PDB entry 5O32 | X-ray diffraction, 4.21 A resolution (low resolution: residue-level contacts below are approximate; hydrogen-bond / salt-bridge calls are withheld) | chains C and I of the 10 polymer chains in the assembly

Chain C:
Name: Complement factor H
From: Homo sapiens
Reference sequence: P08603 (CFAH_HUMAN); residue numbers follow UniProt; this construct covers 19-264, 1107-1230
Amino-acid sequence (383 residues; row label = number of the first residue in the row; note: 829 numbers in that range are skipped by the numbering (no residue carries them; nothing is unmodelled there)):
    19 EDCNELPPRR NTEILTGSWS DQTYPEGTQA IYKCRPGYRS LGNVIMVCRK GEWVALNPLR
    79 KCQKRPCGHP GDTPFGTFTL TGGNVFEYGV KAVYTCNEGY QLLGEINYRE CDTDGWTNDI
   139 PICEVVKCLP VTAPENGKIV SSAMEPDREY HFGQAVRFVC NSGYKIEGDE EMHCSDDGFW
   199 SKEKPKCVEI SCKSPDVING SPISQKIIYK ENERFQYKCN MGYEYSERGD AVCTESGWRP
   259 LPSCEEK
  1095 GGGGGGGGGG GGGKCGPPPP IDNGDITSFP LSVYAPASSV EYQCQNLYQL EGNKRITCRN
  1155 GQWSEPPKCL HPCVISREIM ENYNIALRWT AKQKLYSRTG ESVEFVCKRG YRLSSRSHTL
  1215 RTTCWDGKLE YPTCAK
Not modelled in the structure: 1095-1106
Disulfides: Cys21-Cys66, Cys52-Cys80, Cys85-Cys129, Cys114-Cys141, Cys146-Cys192, Cys178-Cys205, Cys210-Cys251, Cys237-Cys262, Cys1109-Cys1152, Cys1138-Cys1163, Cys1167-Cys1218, Cys1201-Cys1228
Sequence notes: linker (265, 1095-1106)

Chain I:
Name: Complement factor I
From: Homo sapiens
Notes: EC 3.4.21.45
Reference sequence: P05156 (CFAI_HUMAN); residues 340-583 here = UniProt positions 340-583
Amino-acid sequence (244 residues; each row starts with the number of its first residue):
   340 IVGGKRAQLG DLPWQVAIKD ASGITCGGIY IGGCWILTAA HCLRASKTHR YQIWTTVVDW
   400 IHPDLKRIVI EYVDRIIFHE NYNAGTYQND IALIEMKKDG NKKDCELPRS IPACVPWSPY
   460 LFQPNDTCIV SGWGREKDNE RVFSLQWGEV KLISNCSKFY GNRFYEKEME CAGTYDGSID
   520 ACKGDSGGPL VCMDANNVTY VWGVVSWGEN CGKPEFPGVY TKVANYFDWI SYHVGRPFIS
   580 QYNV
Not modelled in the structure: 581-583
Disulfides: Cys365-Cys381, Cys373-Cys444, Cys467-Cys531, Cys495-Cys510, Cys521-Cys550
Glycans and other covalent adducts: N-acetylglucosamine (NAG) linked to Asn464, Asn494, Asn536
What the authors report for this chain:
  - disease-associated variants - R389H, W456L, Y459S (citing earlier work)
  - catalytic residues: Ile340, His380, Asp429, Asp519, Ser525
  - conformationally variable residues (order/disorder transition): Ile340 to Trp353, Thr394 to Val408, Gly471 to Gln485, Tyr514 to Asp524, Gly547 to Pro553
  - mutagenesis - S525A: abolished catalytic activity (proposed by the authors, not directly observed)

How chain C and chain I interact:
Contacting residue pairs - 33 pairs, chain C then chain I:
  Gln119(C) with Leu404(I)
  Leu121(C) with Trp393(I); Ile407(I); Ile409(I)
  Gly122(C) with Leu404(I); Lys405(I); Ile407(I)
  Glu123(C) with Leu404(I); Lys405(I)
  Trp134(C) with Asn440(I)
  Thr135(C) with Asp438(I)
  Asn136(C) with Asp438(I); Lys441(I)
  Asp137(C) with Ile409(I); Glu410(I); Lys437(I); Asp438(I)
  Ile138(C) with Tyr411(I)
  Ile140(C) with Ile409(I); Tyr411(I)
  Glu142(C) with Lys358(I)
  Lys145(C) with Trp399(I); Ile400(I)
  Leu147(C) with Ile400(I); Phe482(I)
  Pro148(C) with Phe482(I)
  Asp165(C) with Glu479(I); Phe482(I)
  Arg166(C) with Ser361(I); Gly362(I)
  Glu167(C) with Trp399(I); Ile400(I); Phe482(I)
Also at the interface, not in a pair above, chain C (26 interface residues in all): Leu120, Ile124, Asp132, Pro139, Cys146, Pro164, Asp195, Gly196, Phe197
Also at the interface, not in a pair above, chain I (26 interface residues in all): Ile363, Gln391, His401, Pro402, Arg406, Val408, Gly439, Val481
The authors on this interface:
  - specific contacts: Glu123(C)-Arg406(I), Asn136(C)-Lys441(I) (hydrogen bond), Asp137(C)-Lys437(I), Glu142(C)-Lys358(I)
  - interface residues, chain C: Leu121(C), Ile124(C), Ile138(C), Ile140(C), Leu147(C), Pro148(C), Phe197(C)
  - interface residues, chain I: Trp393(I), Ile400(I), His401(I), Pro402(I), Leu404(I), Ile407(I), Val408(I), Ile409(I), Tyr411(I), Phe482(I)

In short:
Chain C and chain I each contribute 26 residues to their interface. The paper describes contacts between
Glu123(C) and Arg406(I), Asp137(C) and Lys437(I) and Glu142(C) and Lys358(I); a hydrogen bond between
Asn136(C) and Lys441(I). From the paper: catalytic residues Ile340(I), His380(I) and Asp429(I) among others;
S525A of chain I abolishes catalytic activity.
Chain C is Complement factor H and chain I is Complement factor I, both from Homo sapiens; the structure, The
structure of complement complex, was determined by X-ray diffraction, deposited together with 5O35.
